Entry 1F0B (X-ray diffraction, 2.10 A resolution); this record covers chain A.

[Chain A]
Protein: Green fluorescent protein
Organism: Aequorea victoria
Reference sequence: P42212 (GFP_AEQVI); aligned to UniProt positions 1-238 over residues 1-238
Amino-acid sequence (236 residues; each row starts with the number of its first residue; note: 2 numbers in that range are skipped by the numbering (no residue carries them; nothing is unmodelled there)):
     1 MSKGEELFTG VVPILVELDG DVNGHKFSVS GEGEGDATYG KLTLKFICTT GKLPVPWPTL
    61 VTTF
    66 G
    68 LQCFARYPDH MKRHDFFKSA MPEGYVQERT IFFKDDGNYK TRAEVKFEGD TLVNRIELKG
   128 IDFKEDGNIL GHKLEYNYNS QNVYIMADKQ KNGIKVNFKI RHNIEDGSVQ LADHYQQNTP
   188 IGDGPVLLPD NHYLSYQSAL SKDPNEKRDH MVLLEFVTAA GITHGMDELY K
Disordered / not traced: 1-2, 231-238
Sequence notes: chromophore (66, 66, 66); engineered mutation Leu68 (Val in P42212), Ala72 (Ser in P42212), Arg80 (Gln in P42212), Gln148 (His in P42212), Tyr203 (Thr in P42212)
Modified positions: Gly66 ({(4Z)-2-(aminomethyl)-4-[(4-hydroxyphenyl)methylidene]-5-oxo-4,5-dihydro-1H-imidazol-1-yl}acetic acid; CR2)
Glycans and other covalent adducts: covalent link Phe64-Gly66; covalent link Gly66-Leu68

[Overview]
Chain A is Green fluorescent protein (Aequorea victoria); the structure, Crystal structure of the green
fluorescent protein (gfp) variant yfp-H148Q, was determined by X-ray diffraction, deposited together with
1F09.
